Entry 6WYP (X-ray diffraction, 2.40 A resolution); this record covers chain A.

Chain A:
Molecule: Histone deacetylase 6
From: Danio rerio
Reference sequence: F8W4B7 (F8W4B7_DANRE); numbering as in UniProt (aligned over 61-419)
Sequence (380 residues; row label = number of the first residue in the row):
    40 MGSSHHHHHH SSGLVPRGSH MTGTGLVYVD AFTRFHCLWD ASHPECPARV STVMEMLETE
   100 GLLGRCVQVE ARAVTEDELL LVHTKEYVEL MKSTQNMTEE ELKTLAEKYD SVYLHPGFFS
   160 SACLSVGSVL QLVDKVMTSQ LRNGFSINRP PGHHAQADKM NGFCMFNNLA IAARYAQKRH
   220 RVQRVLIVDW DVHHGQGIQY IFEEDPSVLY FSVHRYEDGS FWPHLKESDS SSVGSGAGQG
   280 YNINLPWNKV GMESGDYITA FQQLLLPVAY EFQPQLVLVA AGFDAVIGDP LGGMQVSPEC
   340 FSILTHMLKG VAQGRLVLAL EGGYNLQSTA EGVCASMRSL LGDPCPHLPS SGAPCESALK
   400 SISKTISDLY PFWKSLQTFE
Not modelled in the structure: 40-59, 418-419
Sequence notes: initiating methionine (40); expression tag (41-60); engineered mutation Leu-330 (Lys in F8W4B7)
Metal / ion sites: K+ site 1: Asp-228, Asp-230, His-232, Ser-251, Val-252; Zn2+: Asp-230, His-232, Asp-323 (together with SAHA-BPyne); K+ site 2: Phe-241, Asp-244, Val-247, Tyr-280
Small-molecule neighbours: SAHA-BPyne (UFS; N~1~-(4-{4-[(hex-5-ynoyl)amino]benzene-1-carbonyl}phenyl)-N~8~-hydroxyoctanediamide): Ser-81, Pro-83, Ser-150, His-192, His-193, Gly-201, Phe-202, Asp-230, His-232, Trp-261, Asp-323, Pro-329, Leu-330, Glu-360, Gly-361, Tyr-363
From the paper describing this entry:
  - binding site for SAHA-BPyne: Asp-79, Ser-81, Ser-150, His-232
  - Zn2+ coordination: His-232
  - specificity-determining residues: Ser-81 (proposed by the authors, not directly observed)

In short:
Chain A binds SAHA-BPyne. Asp-228, Asp-230, His-232, Ser-251 and Val-252 form the K+ site 1. The Zn2+ site is
built by Asp-230, His-232 and Asp-323. From the paper: a binding site for SAHA-BPyne at Asp-79, Ser-81 and
Ser-150 among others; Zn2+ coordination by His-232.
Chain A is Histone deacetylase 6 (Danio rerio); the structure, Crystal structure of Danio rerio histone
deacetylase 6 catalytic domain 1 (CD1) K330L mutant complexed with ..., was determined by X-ray diffraction,
deposited together with 6WYO and 6WYQ.
